PDB entry 8P5Y | X-ray diffraction, 1.88 A resolution | chains C and D of the 4 polymer chains in the assembly

[Chain C (and D)]
Protein: Streptavidin
Source organism: Streptomyces avidinii
Notes: chain D of this document is another copy of the same molecule, construct and numbering; everything in this record applies to it too
UniProt: P22629 (SAV_STRAV); residues 15-159 here correspond to UniProt positions 39-183 (UniProt number = residue number + 24)
Chain sequence (159 residues; numbered 1 to 159; the number before each row is that of its first residue):
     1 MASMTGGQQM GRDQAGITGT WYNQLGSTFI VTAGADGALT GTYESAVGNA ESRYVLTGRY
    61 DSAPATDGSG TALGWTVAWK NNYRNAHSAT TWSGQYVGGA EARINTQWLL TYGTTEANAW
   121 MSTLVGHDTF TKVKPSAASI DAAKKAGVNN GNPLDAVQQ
Not modelled in the structure: 1-11, 135-159 (chain D: 1-10, 135-159)
Sequence notes: initiating methionine (1); expression tag (2-14); engineered mutation Tyr112 (Ser136 in P22629), Met121 (Lys145 in P22629)
Residues lining bound ligands: WZQ (5-[(3AS,4S,6AR)-2-oxidanylidene-1,3,3A,4,6,6A-hexahydrothieno[3,4-d]imidazol-4-yl]-N-[2-(3,4-dihydro-2H-pyrano[2,3-c]pyridin-6-ylmethylamino)ethyl]pentanamide): Asn23, Leu25, Ser27, Tyr43, Ser45, Val47, Gly48, Asn49, Ala50, Trp79, Ala86, Ser88, Thr90, Trp92, Trp108, Leu110, Tyr112, Met121, Asp128
UniProt features mapped onto this chain:
  - motif: Arg59 to Asp61 (Cell attachment site)
  - binding site (biotin): Tyr43, Tyr54, Trp92, Trp108, Trp120
What the authors report for this chain:
  - mutagenesis - S88Y: increased catalytic activity
  - mutagenesis - S88F: decreased catalytic activity
  - binding site for WZQ: Met121

[Chain C / chain D interface]
Pairs across the interface (91):
  Asp36(C) - Lys80(D)  salt bridge
  Val55(C) - Arg59(D)
  Thr57(C) - Thr57(D)  hydrogen bond
  Thr57(C) - Gly58(D)
  Thr57(C) - Arg59(D)
  Gly58(C) - Thr57(D)
  Arg59(C) - Val55(D)
  Arg59(C) - Thr57(D)
  Arg59(C) - Thr76(D)
  Arg59(C) - Ala78(D)
  Tyr60(C) - Ala78(D)
  Asp61(C) - Lys80(D)
  Asp61(C) - Asn85(D)  hydrogen bond
  Asp61(C) - His87(D)  salt bridge
  Ser62(C) - Lys80(D)
  Ala63(C) - Lys80(D)
  Ala63(C) - Asn85(D)  hydrogen bond (backbone-side chain)
  Ala63(C) - His87(D)
  Pro64(C) - His87(D)
  Ala65(C) - His87(D)
  Gly68(C) - Thr115(D)
  Ser69(C) - Gly113(D)
  Ser69(C) - Thr114(D)
  Ser69(C) - Thr115(D)
  Gly70(C) - Gly113(D)
  Gly70(C) - Thr114(D)  hydrogen bond (backbone-backbone)
  Ala72(C) - His87(D)
  Ala72(C) - Ser88(D)
  Ala72(C) - Ala89(D)
  Ala72(C) - Thr111(D)
  Leu73(C) - Ala89(D)
  Gly74(C) - Thr76(D)
  Gly74(C) - Thr91(D)
  Trp75(C) - Thr76(D)  hydrogen bond (backbone-side chain)
  Thr76(C) - Arg59(D)
  Thr76(C) - Gly74(D)  hydrogen bond (side chain-backbone)
  Thr76(C) - Trp75(D)  hydrogen bond (side chain-backbone)
  Thr76(C) - Thr76(D)
  Ala78(C) - Arg59(D)
  Ala78(C) - Tyr60(D)
  Lys80(C) - Ser62(D)
  Lys80(C) - Ala63(D)
  Asn85(C) - Asp61(D)  hydrogen bond
  Asn85(C) - Ala63(D)  hydrogen bond (side chain-backbone)
  His87(C) - Asp61(D)  salt bridge
  His87(C) - Ala63(D)
  His87(C) - Pro64(D)
  His87(C) - Ala65(D)
  His87(C) - Ala72(D)
  Ser88(C) - Ala72(D)
  Ala89(C) - Ala72(D)
  Ala89(C) - Leu73(D)
  Thr91(C) - Gly74(D)
  Thr91(C) - Thr91(D)  hydrogen bond
  Thr91(C) - Trp92(D)
  Thr91(C) - Ser93(D)
  Trp92(C) - Thr91(D)
  Ser93(C) - Ala89(D)
  Ser93(C) - Thr91(D)
  Ser93(C) - Leu109(D)  hydrogen bond (side chain-backbone)
  Ser93(C) - Thr111(D)  hydrogen bond
  Gly94(C) - Thr111(D)
  Gln95(C) - Tyr112(D)
  Gln95(C) - Gly113(D)
  Gln95(C) - Thr114(D)  hydrogen bond
  Gln95(C) - Ser122(D)
  Val97(C) - Glu116(D)
  Asn105(C) - Glu116(D)
  Gln107(C) - Leu109(D)
  Gln107(C) - Thr123(D)  hydrogen bond
  Trp108(C) - Leu109(D)
  Leu109(C) - Ser93(D)  hydrogen bond (backbone-side chain)
  Leu109(C) - Gln107(D)
  Leu109(C) - Trp108(D)
  Leu109(C) - Leu109(D)  hydrophobic
  Thr111(C) - Ala72(D)
  Thr111(C) - Ser93(D)  hydrogen bond
  Thr111(C) - Gly94(D)  hydrogen bond (side chain-backbone)
  Tyr112(C) - Gln95(D)
  Gly113(C) - Ser69(D)
  Gly113(C) - Gly70(D)
  Gly113(C) - Gln95(D)
  Thr114(C) - Gly68(D)
  Thr114(C) - Ser69(D)
  Thr114(C) - Gly70(D)  hydrogen bond (backbone-backbone)
  Thr114(C) - Gln95(D)  hydrogen bond
  Thr115(C) - Gly68(D)
  Thr115(C) - Ser69(D)
  Glu116(C) - Val97(D)
  Ser122(C) - Gln95(D)
  Thr123(C) - Gln107(D)
Also at the interface, not in a pair above, chain C (46 interface residues in all): Asp67, Leu110, Ala119
Also at the interface, not in a pair above, chain D (44 interface residues in all): Asn105, Leu110, Ala119

[In short]
Chain C and chain D form an interface of 46 and 44 residues respectively; the contacts include 19 hydrogen
bonds and 3 salt bridges. Polar pairs include Asp36(C)-Lys80(D), Asp61(C)-His87(D) and Thr57(C)-Thr57(D).
Ligands of chain C: compound WZQ. The paper reports a binding site for WZQ at Met121(C); S88Y of chain C
increases catalytic activity.
Both chains are Streptavidin (Streptomyces avidinii). Entry 8P5Y (Artificial transfer hydrogenase with a Mn-12
cofactor and Streptavidin S112Y-K121M mutant) was determined by X-ray diffraction together with 8P5Z from the
same study.
